Entry 6FDR (X-ray diffraction, 1.40 A resolution); this record covers chain A.

[Chain A]
Protein: Protein (7-Fe ferredoxin I)
Source organism: Azotobacter vinelandii
UniProt: P00214 (FER1_AZOVI); residues 1-106 here = UniProt positions 1-106
Sequence (106 residues; each row starts with the number of its first residue):
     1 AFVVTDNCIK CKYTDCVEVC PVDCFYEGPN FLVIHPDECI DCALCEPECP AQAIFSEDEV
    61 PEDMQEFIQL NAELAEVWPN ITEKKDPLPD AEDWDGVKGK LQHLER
Ion coordination: 3Fe-4S cluster Fe: C8, C16, C49; 4Fe-4S cluster Fe: C20, C39, C42, C45
Ligand contacts:
  - 3Fe-4S cluster (F3S): V4, C8, C11, K12, Y13, T14, D15, C16, L32, C49, P50, A51, I54
  - 4Fe-4S cluster (SF4): F2, C20, P21, V22, C24, F25, I34, C39, I40, D41, C42, A43, L44, C45

[Overview]
Ligands of chain A: 4Fe-4S cluster and 3Fe-4S cluster. The 3Fe-4S cluster Fe site is built by C8, C16 and C49.
C20, C39, C42 and C45 form the 4Fe-4S cluster Fe site.
Chain A is Protein (7-Fe ferredoxin I) (Azotobacter vinelandii); the structure, 7-Fe ferredoxin from
azotobacter vinelandii at 100K, na dithionite reduced at ph 8.5, resolution 1.4 A, was determined by X-ray
diffraction together with 7FD1 and 7FDR from the same study.
